4XQ0 - chain A; structure by X-ray diffraction, 1.85 A resolution.

[Chain A]
Name: RNA polymerase II subunit A C-terminal domain phosphatase
From: Schizosaccharomyces pombe (strain 972 / ATCC 24843)
Notes: EC 3.1.3.16
UniProtKB: Q9P376 (FCP1_SCHPO); the construct has insertions or renumbered stretches relative to UniProt, so the offset changes along the chain: 149-329 = UniProt 149-329; 332-518 = UniProt 394-580
Amino-acid sequence (372 residues; numbered 147 to 518; the number before each row is that of its first residue):
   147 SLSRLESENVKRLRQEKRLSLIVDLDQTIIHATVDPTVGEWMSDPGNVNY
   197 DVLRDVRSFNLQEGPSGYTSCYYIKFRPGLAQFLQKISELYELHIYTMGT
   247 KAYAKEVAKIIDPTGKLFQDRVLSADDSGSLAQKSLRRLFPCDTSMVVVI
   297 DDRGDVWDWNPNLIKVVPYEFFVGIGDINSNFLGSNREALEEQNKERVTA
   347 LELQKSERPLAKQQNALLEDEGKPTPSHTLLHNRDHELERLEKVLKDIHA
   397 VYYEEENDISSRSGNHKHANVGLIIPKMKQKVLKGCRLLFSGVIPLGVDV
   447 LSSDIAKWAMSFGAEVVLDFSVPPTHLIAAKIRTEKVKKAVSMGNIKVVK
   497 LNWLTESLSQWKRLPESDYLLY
Not modelled in the structure: 147-149, 367-371
Construct notes: expression tag (147-148); engineered mutation A271 (Arg in Q9P376); linker (330-331)
Modified positions: D170 (aspartate beryllium trifluoride; BFD)
Metal / ion sites: Mg2+: D170, D172, D298
UniProt features mapped onto this chain:
  - active site: D170, D172
From the paper describing this entry:
  - Mg2+ coordination: D170, D172, D298
  - Mg2+ coordination through a water molecule: D297, D323
  - catalytic residues: D170, L171, D172, T243, M244, K280
  - contacts within the chain: D170-K280
  - mutagenesis - R271A, R299A: abolished growth
  - mutagenesis - W305S, P314D, W454S: unchanged growth
  - mutagenesis - W305S, P314D: decreased growth in response to ssu72Delta
  - mutagenesis - V313D: unchanged growth in response to ssu72Delta
  - mutagenesis - R271A: abolished catalytic activity on Spt5 CTD Thr1
  - mutagenesis - R271A: decreased catalytic activity on Ser2

[In short]
D170, D172 and D298 form the Mg2+ site. From UniProt: active-site residues D170 and D172. The paper reports
catalytic residues D170, L171 and D172 among others; R271A and R299A abolish growth; 6 substitutions were
tested in all.
Chain A is RNA polymerase II subunit A C-terminal domain phosphatase (Schizosaccharomyces pombe (strain 972 /
ATCC 24843)); the structure, Structure of fission yeast RNA polymerase II CTD phosphatase Fcp1-R271A bound to
beryllium fluoride, was determined by X-ray diffraction, deposited together with 4XPZ.
